3VD1 - chains C and D of the 8 polymer chains in the assembly; structure by X-ray diffraction, 2.95 A resolution.

[Chain C (and D)]
Protein: Tumor protein p73
From: Homo sapiens
Notes: chain D of this document is another copy of the same molecule, construct and numbering; everything in this record applies to it too
UniProt: O15350 (P73_HUMAN); residues 115-312 here = UniProt positions 115-312
Amino-acid sequence (210 residues; row label = number of the first residue in the row):
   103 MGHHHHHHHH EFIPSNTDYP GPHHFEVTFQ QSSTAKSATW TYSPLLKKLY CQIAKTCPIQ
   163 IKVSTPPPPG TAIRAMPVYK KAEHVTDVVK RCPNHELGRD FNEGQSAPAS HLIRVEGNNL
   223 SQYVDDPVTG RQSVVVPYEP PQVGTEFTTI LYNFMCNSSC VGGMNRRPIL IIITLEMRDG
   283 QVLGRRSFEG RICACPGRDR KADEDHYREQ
Disordered / not traced: 103-111 (chain D: 103-113)
Sequence notes: initiating methionine (103); expression tag (104-114)
Metal / ion sites: Zn2+: C194, H197, C258, C262
UniProt features mapped onto this chain:
  - binding site (Zn(2+)): C194, H197, C258, C262
Reported in the primary citation:
  - binding site for the 12-nt DNA strand: C297
  - binding site for the 12-nt DNA strand: K138

[Chain C / chain D interface]
Contacting residue pairs (7):
  C194(C) with N196(D)
  P195(C) with N196(D)
  N196(C) with N196(D), hydrogen bond; V263(D), hydrogen bond (side chain-backbone); G264(D)
  V263(C) with N196(D), hydrogen bond (backbone-side chain)
  G264(C) with N196(D)
Other interface residues (no listed pair), chain C (6 interface residues in all): L199
Other interface residues (no listed pair), chain D (5 interface residues in all): P195, L199

[Summary]
6 residues of chain C face 5 of chain D across their interface; the contacts include 3 hydrogen bonds. Polar
contacts include N196(C)-N196(D) and N196(C)-V263(D). From UniProt: 4 Zn2+-binding residues on chain C. The
paper reports a binding site for the 12-nt DNA strand at C297(C) and K138(C).
Both chains are Tumor protein p73 (Homo sapiens). Entry 3VD1 (structure of p73 DNA binding domain tetramer
modulates p73 transactivation) was determined by X-ray diffraction together with 3VD0 and 3VD2 from the same
study.
